Entry 5DDG (X-ray diffraction, 3.06 A resolution); this record covers chains B and C of the 4 polymer chains in the assembly.

== Chain B ==
Name: transcriptional factor AraR
From: Bacteroides thetaiotaomicron (strain ATCC 29148 / DSM 2079 / NCTC 10582 / E50 / VPI-5482)
UniProt: Q8AAV8 (Q8AAV8_BACTN); numbering as in UniProt (aligned over 1-225)
Sequence (228 residues; row label = number of the first residue in the row; numbers below 1 keep their minus sign (Ser-2 is residue -2)):
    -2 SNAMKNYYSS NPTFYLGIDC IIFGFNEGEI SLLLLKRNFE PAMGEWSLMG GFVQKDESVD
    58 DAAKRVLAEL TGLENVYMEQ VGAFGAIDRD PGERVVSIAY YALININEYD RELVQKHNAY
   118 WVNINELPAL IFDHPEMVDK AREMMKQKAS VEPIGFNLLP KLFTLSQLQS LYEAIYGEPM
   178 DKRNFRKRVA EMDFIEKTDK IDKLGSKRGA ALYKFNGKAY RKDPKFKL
Not modelled in the structure: -2 to 2
Construct notes: expression tag (-2 to 0)
Modified positions: Mse1 (selenomethionine); Mse40, Mse46, Mse75, Mse134, Mse141, Mse142, Mse177, Mse189 (selenomethionine; parent Met)
Residues lining bound ligands: malonic acid (MLA): Ile15, Asp16, Arg34, Phe49, Arg86, Asp87, Val92, Ser94, Phe129, His131
From the paper describing this entry:
  - mutagenesis - V92D: abolished binding to the 27-nt DNA strand (chain C)
  - binding site for the 27-nt DNA strand: Asp178, Lys179, Arg180, Asn181, Lys204, Arg205
  - binding site for the 27-nt DNA strand (chain C): Ser163, Lys179, Arg180, Asn181, Arg183, Lys184, Lys200, Lys204, Arg205, Ala207, Ala208
  - mutagenesis - R180K: decreased binding to the 27-nt DNA strand (chain C)
  - mutagenesis - R180K: decreased binding to DNA
  - mutagenesis - F49Q: decreased binding to L-arabinose

== Chain C ==
Molecule: 27-nt DNA strand
Sequence (27 nucleotides; each row starts with the number of its first residue):
     1 GCAAAAGTGT TACTTTTACA CCCATGC

== Interface between chain B and chain C ==
Pairs across the interface (15):
  Asp178(B) - DC19(C)  hydrogen bond to the base
  Arg180(B) - DC19(C)  hydrogen bond to the base
  Arg180(B) - DA20(C)  base contact
  Asn181(B) - DT17(C)  base contact
  Asn181(B) - DA18(C)  hydrogen bond to the base
  Asn181(B) - DC19(C)  base contact
  Lys184(B) - DT17(C)  base contact
  Lys200(B) - DT25(C)  hydrogen bond to the phosphate
  Lys200(B) - DG26(C)  salt bridge to the phosphate
  Lys204(B) - DT25(C)  base contact
  Lys204(B) - DG26(C)  hydrogen bond to the base
  Lys204(B) - DC27(C)  hydrogen bond to the sugar
  Arg205(B) - DC23(C)  hydrogen bond to the base
  Arg205(B) - DA24(C)  sugar contact
  Arg205(B) - DT25(C)  sugar contact

== In short ==
7 residues of chain B face 9 of chain C across their interface; the contacts include 7 hydrogen bonds and 1
salt bridge. Among the polar pairs are Asp178(B)-DC19(C), Arg180(B)-DC19(C) and Asn181(B)-DA18(C). The paper
reports a binding site for the 27-nt DNA strand (chain C) at Ser163(B), Lys179(B) and Arg180(B) among others;
V92D of chain B abolishes binding to the 27-nt DNA strand (chain C); 3 substitutions were tested in all.
Here chain B is transcriptional factor AraR (Bacteroides thetaiotaomicron (strain ATCC 29148 / DSM 2079 / NCTC
10582 / E50 / VPI-5482)) and chain C is a 27-nt DNA strand. Entry 5DDG (The structure of transcriptional
factor AraR from Bacteroides thetaiotaomicron VPI in complex with target double strand ...) was determined by
X-ray diffraction together with 5DEQ and 5BS6 from the same study.
